7SX4 - chains C and E of the 5 polymer chains in the assembly; structure by electron microscopy, 3.50 A resolution.

Chain C:
Name: Calmodulin-1
Organism: Homo sapiens
Reference sequence: P0DP23 (CALM1_HUMAN); numbering as in UniProt (aligned over 1-149)
Amino-acid sequence (149 residues; row label = number of the first residue in the row):
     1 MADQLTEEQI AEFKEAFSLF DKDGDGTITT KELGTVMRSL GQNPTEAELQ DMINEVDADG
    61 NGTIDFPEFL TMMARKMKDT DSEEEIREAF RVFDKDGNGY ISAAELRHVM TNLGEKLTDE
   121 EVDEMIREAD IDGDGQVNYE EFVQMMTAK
Disordered / not traced: 1-4, 21-29, 57-64, 80-84, 96-100, 129-130, 148-149
Swiss-Prot annotation at these positions:
  - binding site (Ca(2+)): Asp21, Asp23, Asp25, Thr27, Glu32, Asp57, Asp59, Asn61, Thr63, Glu68, Asp94, Asp96, Asn98, Tyr100, Glu105, Asp130, Asp132, Asp134, Gln136, Glu141
  - modified residue: Ala2 (N-acetylalanine), Lys22 (N6-acetyllysine), Thr45 (Phosphothreonine), Ser82 (Phosphoserine), Lys95 (N6-acetyllysine), Tyr100 (Phosphotyrosine), Ser102 (Phosphoserine), Thr111 (Phosphothreonine), Lys116 (N6,N6,N6-trimethyllysine), Tyr139 (Phosphotyrosine)
  - cross-link: Lys22 (Glycyl lysine isopeptide (Lys-Gly) (interchain with G-Cter in SUMO2))
  - natural variant: Asn54 (N54I: In CPVT4), Phe90 (F90L: In LQT14), Asn98 (N98S: In CPVT4), Asp130 (D130G: In LQT14), Glu141 (E141G: In LQT14; E141V: In LQT14), Phe142 (F142L: In LQT14)

Chain E:
Name: Protein unc-80 homolog
Organism: Homo sapiens
Reference sequence: Q8N2C7 (UNC80_HUMAN); numbering as in UniProt (aligned over 1-3258)
Amino-acid sequence (3283 residues; numbered 1 to 3283; the number before each row is that of its first residue):
     1 MVKRKSSEGQ EQDGGRGIPL PIQTFLWRQT SAFLRPKLGK QYEASCVSFE RVLVENKLHG
    61 LSPALSEAIQ SISRWELVQA ALPHVLHCTA TLLSNRNKLG HQDKLGVAET KLLHTLHWML
   121 LEAPQDCNNE RFGGTDRGSS WGGSSSAFIH QVENQGSPGQ PCQSSSNDEE ENNRRKIFQN
   181 SMATVELFVF LFAPLVHRIK ESDLTFRLAS GLVIWQPMWE HRQPGVSGFT ALVKPIRNII
   241 TAKRSSPINS QSRTCESPNQ DARHLEGLQV VCETFQSDSI SPKATISGCH RGNSFDGSLS
   301 SQTSQERGPS HSRASLVIPP CQRSRYATYF DVAVLRCLLQ PHWSEEGTQW SLMYYLQRLR
   361 HMLEEKPEKP PEPDIPLLPR PRSSSMVAAA PSLVNTHKTQ DLTMKCNEEE KSLSSEAFSK
   421 VSLTNLRRSA VPDLSSDLGM NIFKKFKSRK EDRERKGSIP FHHTGKRRPR RMGVPFLLHE
   481 DHLDVSPTRS TFSFGSFSGL GEDRRGIEKG GWQTTILGKL TRRGSSDAAT EMESLSARHS
   541 HSHHTLVSDL PDPSNSHGEN TVKEVRSQIS TITVATFNTT LASFNVGYAD FFNEHMRKLC
   601 NQVPIPEMPH EPLACANLPR SLTDSCINYS YLEDTEHIDG TNNFVHKNGM LDLSVVLKAV
   661 YLVLNHDISS RICDVALNIV ECLLQLGVVP CVEKNRKKSE NKENETLEKR PSEGAFQFKG
   721 VSGSSTCGFG GPAVSGAGDG GGEEGGGGDG GGGGGDGGGG GGGGGGPYEK NDKNQEKDES
   781 TPVSNHRLAL TMLIKIVKSL GCAYGCGEGH RGLSGDRLRH QVFRENAQNC LTKLYKLDKM
   841 QFRQTMRDYV NKDSLNNVVD FLHALLGFCM EPVTDNKAGF GNNFTTVDNK STAQNVEGII
   901 VSAMFKSLIT RCASTTHELH SPENLGLYCD IRQLVQFIKE AHGNVFRRVA LSALLDSAEK
   961 LAPGKKVEEN EQESKPAGSK RSEAGSIVDK GQVSSAPEEC RSFMSGRPSQ TPEHDEQMQG
  1021 ANLGRKDFWR KMFKSQSAAS DTSSQSEQDT SECTTAHSGT TSDRRARSRS RRISLRKKLK
  1081 LPIGKRNWLK RSSLSGLADG VEDLLDISSV DRLSFIRQSS KVKFTSAVKL SEGGPGSGME
  1141 NGRDEEENFF KRLGCHSFDD HLSPNQDGGK SKNVVNLGAI RQGMKRFQFL LNCCEPGTIP
  1201 DASILAAALD LEAPVVARAA LFLECARFVH RCNRGNWPEW MKGHHVNITK KGLSRGRSPI
  1261 VGNKRNQKLQ WNAAKLFYQW GDAIGVRLNE LCHGESESPA NLLGLIYDEE TKRRLRKEDE
  1321 EEDFLDDSTV NPSKCGCPFA LKMAACQLLL EITTFLRETF SCLPRPRTEP LVDLESCRLR
  1381 LDPELDRHRY ERKISFAGVL DENEDSKDSL HSSSHTLKSD AGVEEKKEGS PWSASEPSIE
  1441 PEGMSNAGAE ENYHRNMSWL HVMILLCNQQ SFICTHVDYC HPHCYLHHSR SCARLVRAIK
  1501 LLYGDSVDSL RESSNISSVA LRGKKQKECS DKSCLRTPSL KKRVSDANLE GKKDSGMLKY
  1561 IRLQVMSLSP APLSLLIKAA PILTEEMYGD IQPAAWELLL SMDEHMAGAA AAMFLLCAVK
  1621 VPEAVSDMLM SEFHHPETVQ RLNAVLKFHT LWRFRYQVWP RMEEGAQQIF KIPPPSINFT
  1681 LPSPVLGMPS VPMFDPPWVP QCSGSVQDPI NEDQSKSFSA RAVSRSHQRA EHILKNLQQE
  1741 EEKKRLGREA SLITAIPITQ EACYEPTCTP NSEPEEEVEE VTNLASRRLS VSPSCTSSTS
  1801 HRNYSFRRGS VWSVRSAVSA EDEEHTTEHT PNHHVPQPPQ AVFPACICAA VLPIVHLMED
  1861 GEVREDGVAV SAVAQQVLWN CLIEDPSTVL RHFLEKLTIS NRQDELMYML RKLLLNIGDF
  1921 PAQTSHILFN YLVGLIMYFV RTPCEWGMDA ISATLTFLWE VVGYVEGLFF KDLKQTMKKE
  1981 QCEVKLLVTA SMPGTKTLVV HGQNECDIPT QLPVHEDTQF EALLKECLEF FNIPESQSTH
  2041 YFLMDKRWNL IHYNKTYVRD IYPFRRSVSP QLNLVHMHPE KGQELIQKQV FTRKLEEVGR
  2101 VLFLISLTQK IPTAHKQSHV SMLQEDLLRL PSFPRSAIDA EFSLFSDPQA GKELFGLDTL
  2161 QKSLWIQLLE EMFLGMPSEF PWGDEIMLFL NVFNGALILH PEDSALLRQY AATVINTAVH
  2221 FNHLFSLSGY QWILPTMLQV YSDYESNPQL RQAIEFACHQ FYILHRKPFV LQLFASVAPL
  2281 LEFPDAANNG PSKGVSAQCL FDLLQSLEGE TTDILDILEL VKAEKPLKSL DFCYGNEDLT
  2341 FSISEAIKLC VTVVAYAPES FRSLQMLMVL EALVPCYLQK LKRQTSQVET VPAAREEIAA
  2401 TAALATSLQA LLYSVEVLTR PMTAPQMSRC DQGHKGTTTA NHTMSSGVNT RYQEQGAKLH
  2461 FIRENLHLLE EGQGIPREEL DERIAREEFR RPRESLLNIC TEFYKHCGPR LKILQNLAGE
  2521 PRVIALELLD VKSHMRLAEI AHSLLKLAPY DTQTMESRGL RRYIMEMLPI TDWTAEAVRP
  2581 ALILILKRLD RMFNKIHKMP TLRRQVEWEP ASNLIEGVCL TLQRQPIISF LPHLRSLINV
  2641 CVNLVMGVVG PSSVADGLPL LHLSPYLSPP LPFSTAVVRL VALQIQALKE DFPLSHVISP
  2701 FTNQERREGM LLNLLIPFVL TVGSGSKDSP WLEQPEVQLL LQTVINVLLP PRIISTSRSK
  2761 NFMLESSPAH CSTPGDAGKD LRREGLAEST SQAAYLALKV ILVCFERQLG SQWYWLSLQV
  2821 KEMALRKVGG LALWDFLDFI VRTRIPIFVL LRPFIQCKLL AQPAENHEEL SARQHIADQL
  2881 ERRFIPRPLC KSSLIAEFNS ELKILKEAVH SGSAYQGKTS ISTVGTSTSA YRLSLATMSR
  2941 SNTGTGTVWE QDSEPSQQAS QDTLSRTDEE DEENDSISMP SVVSEQEAYL LSAIGRRRFS
  3001 SHVSSMSVPQ AEVGMLPSQS EPNVLDDSQG LAAEGSLSRV ASIQSEPGQQ NLLVQQPLGR
  3061 KRGLRQLRRP LLSRQKTQTE PRNRQGARLS TTRRSIQPKT KPSADQKRSV TFIEAQPEPA
  3121 AAPTDALPAT GQLQGCSPAP SRKPEAMDEP VLTSSPAIVV ADLHSVSPKQ SENFPTEEGE
  3181 KEEDTEAQGA TAHSPLSAQL SDPDDFTGLE TSSLLQHGDT VLHISEENGM ENPLLSSQFT
  3241 FTPTELGKTD AVLDESHVGG SGGSDYKDDD DKGNSDYKDD DDK
Disordered / not traced: 1-18, 35-40, 56-74, 95-106, 122-180, 201-211, 234-327, 366-652, 691-784, 801-817, 838-840, 869-894, 958-1173, 1241-1266, 1294-1336, 1363-1451, 1474-1480, 1505-1554, 1703-1735, 1767-1837, 2283-2292, 2335-2337, 2423-2478, 2519-2523, 2647-2668, 2724-2730, 2752-2785, 2862-2865, 2910-3283
Differences from the reference sequence: expression tag (3259-3283)
Swiss-Prot annotation at these positions:
  - modified residue (Phosphoserine): Ser257, Ser525, Ser3042
  - natural variant: Val189 (V189M: In IHPRF2), Pro1700 (P1700S: In IHPRF2)

Chain C / chain E interface:
Residue-residue contacts (12):
  Ala104(C) - Arg1941(E)  hydrogen bond (backbone-side chain)
  Glu105(C) - Thr1680(E)
  Glu105(C) - Arg1941(E)  salt bridge
  His108(C) - Arg1941(E)
  His108(C) - Glu1980(E)
  His108(C) - Gln1981(E)
  Thr111(C) - Arg2066(E)
  Gly114(C) - Ser2067(E)  hydrogen bond (backbone-side chain)
  Lys116(C) - Ser2067(E)
  Leu117(C) - Val2068(E)
  Asp119(C) - Arg2047(E)  salt bridge
  Glu120(C) - Arg2047(E)  salt bridge
Also at the interface, not in a pair above, chain C (13 interface residues in all): Ala103, Arg107, Asn112, Glu115
Also at the interface, not in a pair above, chain E (10 interface residues in all): Tyr1938, Thr1942

Summary:
13 residues of chain C face 10 of chain E across their interface, with 2 hydrogen bonds and 3 salt bridges.
Polar pairs include Glu105(C)-Arg1941(E), Asp119(C)-Arg2047(E) and Glu120(C)-Arg2047(E). From UniProt: 20
Ca2+-binding residues on chain C.
Here chain C is Calmodulin-1 and chain E is Protein unc-80 homolog, both from Homo sapiens. Entry 7SX4 (Human
NALCN-FAM155A-UNC79-UNC80 channelosome with CaM bound, conformation 2/2) was determined by electron microscopy
together with 7SX3 from the same study.
